Entry 8RVL (electron microscopy, 2.14 A resolution); this record covers chains A and B of the 34 polymer chains in the assembly.

# Chain A
Molecule: Proteasome subunit alpha type-1
Source organism: Saccharomyces cerevisiae
UniProt: P21243 (PSA1_YEAST); the author numbering skips numbers that UniProt does not, so the offset changes along the chain: 1-243 = UniProt 1-243; 245-253 = UniProt 244-252
Sequence (252 residues; row label = number of the first residue in the row; note: 1 number in that range is skipped by the numbering (no residue carries it; nothing is unmodelled there)):
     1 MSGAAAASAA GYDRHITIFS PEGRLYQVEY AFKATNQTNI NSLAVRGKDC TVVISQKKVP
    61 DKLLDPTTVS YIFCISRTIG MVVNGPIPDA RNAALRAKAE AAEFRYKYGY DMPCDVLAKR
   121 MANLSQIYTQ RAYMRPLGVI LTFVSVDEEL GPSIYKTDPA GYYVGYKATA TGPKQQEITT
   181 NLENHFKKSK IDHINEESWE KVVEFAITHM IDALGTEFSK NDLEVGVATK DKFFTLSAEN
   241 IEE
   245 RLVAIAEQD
Not modelled in the structure: 1-7, 249-253

# Chain B
Molecule: Proteasome subunit alpha type-2
Source organism: Saccharomyces cerevisiae
UniProt: P23639 (PSA2_YEAST); residue numbers follow UniProt; this construct covers 1-250
Sequence (250 residues; numbered 1 to 250; the number before each row is that of its first residue):
     1 MTDRYSFSLT TFSPSGKLGQ IDYALTAVKQ GVTSLGIKAT NGVVIATEKK SSSPLAMSET
    61 LSKVSLLTPD IGAVYSGMGP DYRVLVDKSR KVAHTSYKRI YGEYPPTKLL VSEVAKIMQE
   121 ATQSGGVRPF GVSLLIAGHD EFNGFSLYQV DPSGSYFPWK ATAIGKGSVA AKTFLEKRWN
   181 DELELEDAIH IALLTLKESV EGEFNGDTIE LAIIGDENPD LLGYTGIPTD KGPRFRKLTS
   241 QEINDRLEAL
Not modelled in the structure: 52, 250

# How chain A and chain B interact
Pairs across the interface - 54 pairs, chain A then chain B:
  Ile16(A) - Leu9(B)  hydrophobic
  Thr17(A) - Arg128(B)
  Ile18(A) - Gln20(B)
  Phe19(A) - Gln20(B)  hydrogen bond (backbone-side chain)
  Phe19(A) - Tyr23(B)
  Phe19(A) - Ala24(B)  hydrophobic
  Phe19(A) - Met78(B)  hydrophobic
  Phe19(A) - Arg128(B)
  Phe19(A) - Pro129(B)
  Phe19(A) - Gly131(B)
  Ser20(A) - Tyr23(B)
  Pro21(A) - Tyr23(B)  hydrophobic
  Glu22(A) - Thr26(B)
  Gly23(A) - Tyr23(B)
  Gly23(A) - Ala27(B)
  Leu25(A) - Met78(B)  hydrophobic
  Leu25(A) - Arg128(B)
  Arg46(A) - Met57(B)
  Lys119(A) - Asp87(B)  salt bridge
  Ala122(A) - Arg83(B)  hydrogen bond (backbone-side chain)
  Asn123(A) - Arg83(B)  hydrogen bond
  Gln126(A) - Pro80(B)
  Gln126(A) - Asp81(B)  hydrogen bond
  Gln126(A) - Val84(B)
  Thr129(A) - Arg128(B)  hydrogen bond (backbone-side chain)
  Gln130(A) - Val127(B)
  Gln130(A) - Arg128(B)  hydrogen bond (side chain-backbone)
  Gln130(A) - Phe130(B)
  Arg131(A) - Gly126(B)
  Arg131(A) - Val127(B)
  Ala132(A) - Gly126(B)  hydrogen bond (backbone-backbone)
  Tyr133(A) - Ser6(B)  hydrogen bond
  Tyr155(A) - Thr60(B)
  Ala160(A) - Pro80(B)
  Gly161(A) - Pro80(B)
  Gly161(A) - Arg83(B)  hydrogen bond (backbone-side chain)
  Tyr162(A) - Leu61(B)
  Tyr162(A) - Pro80(B)
  Tyr163(A) - Arg83(B)
  Val164(A) - Thr60(B)
  Val164(A) - Leu61(B)  hydrophobic
  Gly165(A) - Ala56(B)
  Gly165(A) - Met57(B)  hydrogen bond (backbone-backbone)
  Gly165(A) - Thr60(B)
  Tyr166(A) - Leu55(B)
  Tyr166(A) - Ala56(B)  hydrophobic
  Tyr166(A) - Met57(B)
  Lys167(A) - Leu55(B)  hydrogen bond (backbone-backbone)
  Lys167(A) - Met57(B)
  Ala168(A) - Leu55(B)
  Thr179(A) - Leu55(B)
  Leu182(A) - Leu55(B)  hydrophobic
  Glu183(A) - Pro54(B)
  Phe186(A) - Leu55(B)  hydrophobic
Other interface residues (no listed pair), chain B (28 interface residues in all): Ser53, Ala121, Gly125

# In short
33 residues of chain A and 28 residues of chain B are in contact, with 11 hydrogen bonds and 1 salt bridge.
Polar pairs include Lys119(A)-Asp87(B), Phe19(A)-Gln20(B) and Ala122(A)-Arg83(B).
Here chain A is Proteasome subunit alpha type-1 and chain B is Proteasome subunit alpha type-2, both from
Saccharomyces cerevisiae. Entry 8RVL (Proteasomal late precursor complex from pre1-1) was determined by
electron microscopy together with 8RVO, 8RVP, 8RVQ and 9GBK from the same study.
